7K0O - chains A and D of the 8 polymer chains in the assembly; structure by electron microscopy, 3.10 A resolution.

== Chain A ==
Molecule: Serine palmitoyltransferase 1
From: Homo sapiens
Notes: EC 2.3.1.50
UniProtKB: O15269 (SPTC1_HUMAN); residues 1-473 here = UniProt positions 1-473
Chain sequence (473 residues; numbered 1 to 473; the number before each row is that of its first residue):
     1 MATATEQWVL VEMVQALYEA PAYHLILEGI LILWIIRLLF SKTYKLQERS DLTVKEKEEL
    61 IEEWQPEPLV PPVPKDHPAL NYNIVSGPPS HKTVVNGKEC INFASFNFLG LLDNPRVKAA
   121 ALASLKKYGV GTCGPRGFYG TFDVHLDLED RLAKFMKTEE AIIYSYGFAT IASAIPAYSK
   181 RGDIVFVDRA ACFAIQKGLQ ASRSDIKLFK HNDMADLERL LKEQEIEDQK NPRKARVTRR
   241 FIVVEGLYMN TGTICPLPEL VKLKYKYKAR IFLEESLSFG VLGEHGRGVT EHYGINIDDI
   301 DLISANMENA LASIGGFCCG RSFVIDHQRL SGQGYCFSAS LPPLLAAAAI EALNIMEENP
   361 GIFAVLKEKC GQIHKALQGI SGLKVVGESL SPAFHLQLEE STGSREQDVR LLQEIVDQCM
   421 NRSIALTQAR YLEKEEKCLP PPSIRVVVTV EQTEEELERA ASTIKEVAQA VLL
Unresolved in the structure: 1-9
UniProt features mapped onto this chain:
  - modified residue: Y164 (Phosphotyrosine)
What the authors report for this chain:
  - conformationally variable residues (helix shift): I30
  - post-translational modification sites: Y164 (citing earlier work)
  - disease-associated variants - A20S, S331F, S331Y: decreased binding to ORM1-like protein 3 (chain D) (proposed by the authors, not directly observed)
  - disease-associated variants - A20S, S331F, S331Y (proposed by the authors, not directly observed)

== Chain D ==
Molecule: ORM1-like protein 3
From: Homo sapiens
UniProtKB: Q8N138 (ORML3_HUMAN); residues 1-153 here = UniProt positions 1-153
Chain sequence (153 residues; each row starts with the number of its first residue):
     1 MNVGTAHSEV NPNTRVMNSR GIWLSYVLAI GLLHIVLLSI PFVSVPVVWT LTNLIHNMGM
    61 YIFLHTVKGT PFETPDQGKA RLLTHWEQMD YGVQFTASRK FLTITPIVLY FLTSFYTKYD
   121 QIHFVLNTVS LMSVLIPKLP QLHGVRIFGI NKY
UniProt features mapped onto this chain:
  - region: M1 to M17 (Important for ceramide level-sensing)
  - modified residue: P137 (Hydroxyproline)

== How chain A and chain D interact ==
Contacting residue pairs (21):
  F138(A) - M1(D)  hydrophobic
  P176(A) - Q77(D)  hydrogen bond (backbone-side chain)
  S179(A) - Q77(D)  hydrogen bond (backbone-side chain)
  K180(A) - E73(D)  salt bridge
  K180(A) - Q77(D)
  K180(A) - R81(D)
  R181(A) - D76(D)  hydrogen bond (side chain-backbone)
  R181(A) - Q77(D)  hydrogen bond (side chain-backbone)
  R181(A) - K79(D)
  A201(A) - Q77(D)
  S202(A) - Q77(D)
  R233(A) - G149(D)  hydrogen bond (side chain-backbone)
  R233(A) - Y153(D)
  K234(A) - Y153(D)
  H327(A) - E73(D)  salt bridge
  L330(A) - N2(D)
  S331(A) - E73(D)  hydrogen bond
  Q333(A) - P75(D)
  C336(A) - N2(D)
  F337(A) - V3(D)
  F337(A) - T5(D)
Interface residues without a listed pair, chain A (20 interface residues in all): A177, R203, N231, V237, R239
Interface residues without a listed pair, chain D (17 interface residues in all): G4, G78, I150, N151, K152

== Overview ==
Chain A and chain D form an interface of 20 and 17 residues respectively, with 6 hydrogen bonds and 2 salt
bridges. Polar contacts include K180(A)-E73(D), H327(A)-E73(D) and P176(A)-Q77(D). From the paper: A20S, S331F
and S331Y of chain A reduce binding to ORM1-like protein 3 (chain D); a modification site at Y164(A).
Here chain A is Serine palmitoyltransferase 1 and chain D is ORM1-like protein 3, both from Homo sapiens.
Entry 7K0O (Human serine palmitoyltransferase complex SPTLC1/SPLTC2/ssSPTa/ORMDL3, class 3) was determined by
electron microscopy, deposited together with 7K0I, 7K0J, 7K0K, 7K0L, 7K0M, 7K0N, 7K0P and 7K0Q.
